7LHS - chain A; structure by X-ray diffraction, 3.11 A resolution.

# Chain A
Name: Phosphoadenosine phosphosulfate reductase
Source organism: Mycobacterium tuberculosis
Notes: EC 1.8.4.8
UniProt: A5U586 (CYSH_MYCTA); residue numbers follow UniProt; this construct covers 1-254
Amino-acid sequence (262 residues; each row starts with the number of its first residue):
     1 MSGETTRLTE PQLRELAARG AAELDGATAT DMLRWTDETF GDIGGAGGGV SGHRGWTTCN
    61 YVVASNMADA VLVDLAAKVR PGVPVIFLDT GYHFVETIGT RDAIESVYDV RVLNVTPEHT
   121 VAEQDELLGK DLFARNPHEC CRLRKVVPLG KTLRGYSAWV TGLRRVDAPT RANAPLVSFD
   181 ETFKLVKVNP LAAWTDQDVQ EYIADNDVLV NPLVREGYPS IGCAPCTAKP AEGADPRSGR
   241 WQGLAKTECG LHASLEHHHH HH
Unresolved in the structure: 1-4, 44-56, 232-262
Differences from the reference sequence: expression tag (255-262)
Bound ions: 4Fe-4S cluster Fe: C140, C141, C223, C226
Residues lining bound ligands:
  - adenosine-5'-phosphosulfate (ADX): A64, S65, N66, I86, F87, L88, H93, V160, T161, G162, L163, D167, R171, I221
  - 4Fe-4S cluster (SF4): T90, Y92, F133, P137, C140, C141, R144, K145, C223, C226
Swiss-Prot annotation at these positions:
  - active site: C249 (Nucleophile)
  - binding site ([4Fe-4S] cluster): C140, C141, C223, C226
Reported in the primary citation:
  - binding site for adenosine-5'-phosphosulfate: A64, S65, L88, G162, D167, I221
  - mutagenesis - K145A: decreased catalytic activity on adenosine-5'-phosphosulfate (citing earlier work)
  - mutagenesis - K145A: decreased binding to adenosine-5'-phosphosulfate (citing earlier work)

# Overview
Ligands of chain A: 4Fe-4S cluster and adenosine-5'-phosphosulfate. C140, C141, C223 and C226 coordinate a
4Fe-4S cluster Fe ion. Curated annotation (UniProt) lists active-site residue C249 and 4 [4Fe-4S]
cluster-binding residues. The paper reports a binding site for adenosine-5'-phosphosulfate at A64, S65 and L88
among others; K145A reduces catalytic activity on adenosine-5'-phosphosulfate.
Chain A is Phosphoadenosine phosphosulfate reductase (Mycobacterium tuberculosis); the structure, Crystal
structure of adenosine-5'-phosphosulfate reductase from Mycobacterium tuberculosis in a complex with substrate
APS, was determined by X-ray diffraction, deposited together with 7LHR and 7LHU.
